9CZ0 - chains I and J of the 12 polymer chains in the assembly; structure by electron microscopy, 1.86 A resolution.

# Chain I (and J)
Molecule: DNA protection during starvation protein
Source organism: Pyrococcus furiosus
Notes: EC 1.16.-.-; chain J of this document is another copy of the same molecule, construct and numbering; everything in this record applies to it too
UniProt: Q8U1L3 (DPS_PYRFU); residue numbers follow UniProt; this construct covers 1-185
Amino-acid sequence (185 residues; row label = number of the first residue in the row):
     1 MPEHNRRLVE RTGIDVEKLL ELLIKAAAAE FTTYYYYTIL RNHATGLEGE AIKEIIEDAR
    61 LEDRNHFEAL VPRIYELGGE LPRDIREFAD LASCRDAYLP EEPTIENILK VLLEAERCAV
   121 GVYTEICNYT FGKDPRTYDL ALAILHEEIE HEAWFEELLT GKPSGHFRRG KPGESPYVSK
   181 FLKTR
Not modelled in the structure: 1-13, 184-185
UniProt features mapped onto this chain:
  - binding site (Fe cation): Glu30, His66, Glu116, Glu148, His151
Ion coordination: Fe ion site 1: Glu30, Asp63, His66, Glu148; Fe ion site 2: Asp63, Glu116, Glu148, His151

# Chain I / chain J interface
Residue-residue contacts - 26 pairs, chain I then chain J:
  Pro72(I) with Ser164(J); Gly165(J)
  Arg73(I) with Ile149(J)
  Tyr75(I) with Pro163(J); Ser164(J); Gly165(J)
  Glu76(I) with Ile149(J); Lys162(J); Ser164(J); His166(J), salt bridge
  Phe131(I) with Phe131(J), hydrophobic
  Gly132(I) with Phe131(J)
  Pro135(I) with Tyr138(J); Leu142(J), hydrophobic
  Arg136(I) with His146(J), hydrogen bond; Ile149(J); Glu150(J), salt bridge; Tyr177(J), hydrogen bond
  Asp139(I) with Leu142(J); His146(J), salt bridge
  Lys180(I) with Pro176(J); Tyr177(J)
  Phe181(I) with His146(J); Tyr177(J)
  Lys183(I) with Glu150(J), salt bridge; Arg169(J)
Other interface residues (no listed pair), chain J (16 interface residues in all): Leu145, Ala153

# In short
12 residues of chain I and 16 residues of chain J are in contact, with 2 hydrogen bonds and 4 salt bridges.
Polar pairs include Glu76(I)-His166(J), Arg136(I)-Glu150(J) and Asp139(I)-His146(J). UniProt lists 5 Fe
cation-binding residues on chain I.
Chain I and chain J are both DNA protection during starvation protein (Pyrococcus furiosus); the structure,
Structure of thioferritin from Pyrococcus furiosis, was determined by electron microscopy together with 9E8S,
9CZ8 and 9CZ9 from the same study.
